PDB entry 9BNQ | X-ray diffraction, 1.09 A resolution | chains A and C of the 3 polymer chains in the assembly

== Chain A (and C) ==
Name: Macrophage migration inhibitory factor
Organism: Homo sapiens
Notes: EC 5.3.2.1, 5.3.3.12; chain C of this document is another copy of the same molecule, construct and numbering; everything in this record applies to it too
Reference sequence: P14174 (MIF_HUMAN); numbering as in UniProt (aligned over 2-115)
Chain sequence (114 residues; each row starts with the number of its first residue):
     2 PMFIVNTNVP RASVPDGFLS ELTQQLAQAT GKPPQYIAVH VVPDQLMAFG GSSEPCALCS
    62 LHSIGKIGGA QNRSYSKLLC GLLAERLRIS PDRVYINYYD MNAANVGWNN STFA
Glycans and other covalent adducts: N-{[4-(methanesulfonamido)phenyl]methyl}methanethioamide (A1AQU) linked to Pro2
Ligand contacts: A1AQU (N-{[4-(methanesulfonamido)phenyl]methyl}methanethioamide): Met3, Lys33, Tyr37, His63, Ser64, Ile65, Phe114
UniProt features mapped onto this chain:
  - active site: Pro2 (Proton acceptor)
  - binding site (substrate): Lys33, Ile65, Asn98
  - modified residue: Lys78 (N6-acetyllysine)

== How chain A and chain C interact ==
Residue-residue contacts (58; chain A residue first):
  Met3(A) with Leu59(C), hydrophobic; Tyr96(C), hydrophobic; Asn98(C)
  Arg12(A) with Leu47(C)
  Leu20(A) with Leu47(C), hydrophobic; Met48(C); Ala49(C)
  Thr24(A) with Gly52(C)
  Pro35(A) with Gly51(C)
  Gln36(A) with Phe50(C); Gly51(C)
  Tyr37(A) with Tyr96(C), hydrogen bond (backbone-side chain)
  Ile38(A) with Phe50(C); Gly51(C), hydrogen bond (backbone-backbone)
  Ala39(A) with Ala49(C); Leu59(C), hydrophobic
  Val40(A) with Met48(C); Ala49(C), hydrogen bond (backbone-backbone)
  His41(A) with Asn7(C); Gln46(C), hydrogen bond; Leu47(C); Met48(C)
  Val42(A) with Leu47(C), hydrogen bond (backbone-backbone)
  Val43(A) with Gln46(C)
  His63(A) with Asn98(C); Tyr100(C), hydrogen bond
  Met102(A) with Asn98(C); Tyr99(C); Tyr100(C), hydrophobic
  Ala105(A) with Asn73(C), hydrogen bond (backbone-side chain)
  Asn106(A) with Ile68(C); Asn73(C), hydrogen bond; Ile97(C); Asn98(C); Tyr99(C), hydrogen bond (backbone-backbone)
  Val107(A) with Ile97(C); Asn98(C)
  Gly108(A) with Ser77(C); Val95(C); Tyr96(C); Ile97(C), hydrogen bond (backbone-backbone); Tyr99(C)
  Trp109(A) with Asp93(C), hydrogen bond (side chain-backbone); Val95(C); Tyr96(C)
  Asn110(A) with Pro92(C), hydrogen bond (backbone-backbone); Asp93(C)
  Asn111(A) with Arg74(C); Ser77(C); Lys78(C), hydrogen bond (backbone-backbone); Cys81(C); Pro92(C)
  Ser112(A) with Arg74(C); Ser77(C), hydrogen bond (backbone-side chain)
  Thr113(A) with Asn73(C); Arg74(C); Ser77(C)
  Phe114(A) with Tyr96(C), hydrophobic
Other interface residues (no listed pair), chain A (28 interface residues in all): Val15, Pro44, Ala115
Other interface residues (no listed pair), chain C (27 interface residues in all): Ser54, Gly70, Gly82, Arg94

== In short ==
28 residues of chain A face 27 of chain C across their interface, with 14 hydrogen bonds. Among the polar
pairs are Tyr37(A)-Tyr96(C), His41(A)-Gln46(C) and His63(A)-Tyr100(C). Compound A1AQU is covalently linked to
Pro2(A). From UniProt: active-site residue Pro2(A) and 3 substrate-binding residues on chain A.
Both chains are Macrophage migration inhibitory factor (Homo sapiens). Entry 9BNQ
(N-(4-(isothiocyanatomethyl)phenyl)methanesulfonamide complexed with Macrophage Migration Inhibitory Factor)
was determined by X-ray diffraction together with 9BNR from the same study.
